2MMA - chains A and B; structure by solution NMR.

[Chain A]
Protein: Monothiol glutaredoxin-S14, chloroplastic
From: Arabidopsis thaliana
UniProtKB: Q84Y95 (GRS14_ARATH); residue numbers follow UniProt; this construct covers 65-173
Chain sequence (109 residues; numbered 65 to 173; the number before each row is that of its first residue):
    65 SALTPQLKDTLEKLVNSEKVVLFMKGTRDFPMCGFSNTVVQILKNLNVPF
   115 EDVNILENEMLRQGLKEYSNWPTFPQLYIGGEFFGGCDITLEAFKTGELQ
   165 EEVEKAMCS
Disordered / not traced: 65-66
UniProt features mapped onto this chain:
  - region (Required for CAX1 activation): Cys97 to Ser100, Ser133 to Thr137
  - binding site (glutathione): Lys89, Arg126, Lys130, Phe138, Cys151, Asp152
  - binding site ([2Fe-2S] cluster): Cys97, Phe99
  - modified residue: Cys97 (S-glutathionyl cysteine)

[Chain B]
Protein: BolA2
From: Arabidopsis thaliana
UniProtKB: Q9FIC3 (Q9FIC3_ARATH); residue numbers follow UniProt; this construct covers 2-93
Chain sequence (92 residues; each row starts with the number of its first residue):
     2 VTKEQVEASLTSKLKPIHLEVIDISGGCGSSFEVEVVSEQFEGKRLLERH
    52 RMVNAALEEEMKEIHALSIKKAQTPQQWKPPSQDSATLTKDA
Disordered / not traced: 82-93
UniProt features mapped onto this chain:
  - modified residue: Cys29 (S-glutathionyl cysteine)

[Chain A / chain B interface]
Pairs across the interface (29; chain A residue first):
  Ser133(A) - Asn55(B)
  Asn134(A) - Asn55(B)
  Asn134(A) - Met62(B)
  Trp135(A) - Leu68(B)
  Trp135(A) - Ser69(B)
  Trp135(A) - Ile70(B)
  Pro136(A) - His66(B)
  Pro136(A) - Ala67(B)
  Pro136(A) - Leu68(B)
  Thr137(A) - Ala67(B)
  Glu146(A) - Arg52(B)
  Phe147(A) - Leu48(B)
  Phe147(A) - His51(B)
  Phe148(A) - Leu47(B)
  Asp152(A) - Ser69(B)
  Asp152(A) - Ile70(B)
  Asp152(A) - Lys71(B)
  Ile153(A) - Leu47(B)
  Ile153(A) - His51(B)
  Ile153(A) - Ile70(B)
  Glu156(A) - Lys71(B)
  Glu156(A) - Gln74(B)
  Ala157(A) - Leu47(B)
  Thr160(A) - Gln78(B)
  Glu162(A) - Leu47(B)
  Glu162(A) - Arg50(B)
  Glu162(A) - Gln78(B)
  Glu165(A) - Arg46(B)
  Glu166(A) - Leu48(B)
Other interface residues (no listed pair), chain A (17 interface residues in all): Lys130
Other interface residues (no listed pair), chain B (17 interface residues in all): Ile65
From the paper, about this interface:
  - interface residues, chain A: Lys130(A), Trp135(A), Thr137(A), Glu146(A), Ile153(A), Leu155(A)
  - interface residues, chain B: Leu47(B), Arg50(B), Val54(B), Leu68(B), Lys71(B)

[Overview]
Chain A and chain B each contribute 17 residues to their interface. From UniProt: 6 glutathione-binding
residues and [2Fe-2S] cluster-binding residues Cys97(A) and Phe99(A) on chain A. From the paper: interface
residues Lys130(A), Trp135(A) and Leu47(B) among others.
Here chain A is Monothiol glutaredoxin-S14, chloroplastic and chain B is BolA2, both from Arabidopsis
thaliana. Entry 2MMA (NMR-based docking model of GrxS14-BolA2 apo-heterodimer from Arabidopsis thaliana) was
determined by solution NMR.
